4K9X - chain A; structure by X-ray diffraction, 2.76 A resolution.

[Chain A]
Protein: Cytochrome P450 3A4
Organism: Homo sapiens
Notes: EC 1.14.13.-, 1.14.13.157, 1.14.13.32, 1.14.13.67, 1.14.13.97; engineered mutation(s): 3-22 deletion
Reference sequence: P08684 (CP3A4_HUMAN); aligned to UniProt positions 1-483 over residues 21-503 (the alignment contains insertions or deletions, so no single offset holds)
Amino-acid sequence (487 residues; row label = number of the first residue in the row):
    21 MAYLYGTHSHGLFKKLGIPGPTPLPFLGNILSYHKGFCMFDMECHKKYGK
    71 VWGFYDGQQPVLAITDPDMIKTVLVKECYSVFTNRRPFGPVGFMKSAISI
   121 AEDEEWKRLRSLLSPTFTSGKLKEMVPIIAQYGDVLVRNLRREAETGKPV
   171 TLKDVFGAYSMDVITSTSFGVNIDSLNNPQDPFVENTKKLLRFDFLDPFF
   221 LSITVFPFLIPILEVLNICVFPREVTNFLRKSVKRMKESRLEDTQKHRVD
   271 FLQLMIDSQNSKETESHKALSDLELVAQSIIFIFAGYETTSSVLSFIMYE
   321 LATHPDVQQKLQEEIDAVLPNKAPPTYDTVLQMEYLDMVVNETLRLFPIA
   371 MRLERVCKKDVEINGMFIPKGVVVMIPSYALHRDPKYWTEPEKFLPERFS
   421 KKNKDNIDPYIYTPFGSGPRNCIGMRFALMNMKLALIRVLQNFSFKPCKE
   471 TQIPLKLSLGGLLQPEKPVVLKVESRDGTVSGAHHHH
Not modelled in the structure: 21-28, 200-205, 212-213, 265-267, 281-288, 497-507
Construct notes: expression tag (504-507)
Ion coordination: heme Fe: C442 (together with 8AW)
Small-molecule neighbours:
  - 8AW (1,3-thiazol-5-ylmethyl [(2R,5R)-5-{[(2S)-2-methylbutanoyl]amino}-1,6-diphenylhexan-2-yl]carbamate): R105, R106, F108, S119, L210, L211, F241, I301, F304, A305, T309, I369, A370, E374, C442, L482
  - heme (HEM): R105, I118, S119, W126, R130, F137, I301, F302, A305, G306, T309, T310, V313, L364, I369, A370, L373, R375, P434, F435, G436, S437, R440, N441, C442, I443, G444, F447, A448, M452

[In short]
Bound to chain A: heme and compound 8AW.
Chain A is Cytochrome P450 3A4 (Homo sapiens); the structure, Complex of human CYP3A4 with a desoxyritonavir
analog, was determined by X-ray diffraction (same publication as 4K9T, 4K9U, 4K9V and 4K9W).
